Entry 8OOM (X-ray diffraction, 1.82 A resolution); this record covers chain A.

[Chain A]
Molecule: GdmF
From: Streptomyces hygroscopicus
UniProtKB: Q84G21 (Q84G21_STRHY); residue numbers follow UniProt; this construct covers 1-257
Sequence (263 residues; row label = number of the first residue in the row; numbers below 1 keep their minus sign (His-5 is residue -5)):
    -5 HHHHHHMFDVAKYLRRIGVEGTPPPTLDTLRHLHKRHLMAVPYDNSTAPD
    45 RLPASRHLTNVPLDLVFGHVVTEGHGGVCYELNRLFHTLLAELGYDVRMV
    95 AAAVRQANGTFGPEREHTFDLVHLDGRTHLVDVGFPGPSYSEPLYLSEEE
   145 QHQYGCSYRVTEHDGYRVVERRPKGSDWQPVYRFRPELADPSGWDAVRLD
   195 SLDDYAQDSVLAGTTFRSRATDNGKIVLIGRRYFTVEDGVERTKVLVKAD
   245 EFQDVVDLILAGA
Not modelled in the structure: -5 to -1, 195-206
Covalent attachments: pantetheine (PNY) linked to Cys73
Sequence notes: expression tag (-5 to 0)
Residues lining bound ligands: pantetheine (PNY; (2R)-2,4-dihydroxy-3,3-dimethyl-N-{3-oxo-3-[(2-sulfanylethyl)amino]propyl}butanamide): Tyr37, Val72, Tyr74, Val98, Arg99, Gln100, Ala101, Glu110, His111, Phe129, Pro130, Gly131, Pro132, Phe210, Ile223
From the paper describing this entry:
  - binding site for pantetheine: Tyr37, Val72, Cys73, Tyr74, Val98, Arg99, Gln100, Ala101, His111, Phe129, Pro130, Gly131, Phe210, Ile223

[Summary]
Covalently linked pantetheine: at Cys73. The paper reports a binding site for pantetheine at Tyr37, Val72 and
Cys73 among others.
Chain A is GdmF (Streptomyces hygroscopicus); the structure, Structural and functional studies of geldanamycin
amide synthase ShGdmF, was determined by X-ray diffraction, deposited together with 8BTM, 8OSV and 8OSZ.
